Entry 6K7Y (electron microscopy, 3.60 A resolution); this record covers chains J and W of the 20 polymer chains in the assembly.

[Chain J (and W)]
Protein: Calcium uptake protein 2, mitochondrial
Source organism: Homo sapiens
Notes: chain W of this document is another copy of the same molecule, construct and numbering; everything in this record applies to it too
UniProt: Q8IYU8 (MICU2_HUMAN); residues 83-418 here = UniProt positions 83-418
Sequence (336 residues; row label = number of the first residue in the row):
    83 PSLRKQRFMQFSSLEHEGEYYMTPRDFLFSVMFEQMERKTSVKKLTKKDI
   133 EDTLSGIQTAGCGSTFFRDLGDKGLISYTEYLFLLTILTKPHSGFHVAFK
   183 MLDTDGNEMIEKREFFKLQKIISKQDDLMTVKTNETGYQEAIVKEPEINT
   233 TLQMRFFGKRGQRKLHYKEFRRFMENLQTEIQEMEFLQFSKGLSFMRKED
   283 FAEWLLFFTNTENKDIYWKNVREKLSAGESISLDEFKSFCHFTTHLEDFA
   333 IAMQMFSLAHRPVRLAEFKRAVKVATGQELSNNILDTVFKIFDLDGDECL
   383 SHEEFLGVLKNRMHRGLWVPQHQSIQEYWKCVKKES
Disordered / not traced: 212-228
Curated features (UniProtKB/Swiss-Prot):
  - binding site (Ca(2+)): D185, D187, N189, M191, E193, E196, D375, D377, D379, C381, E386
  - modified residue: S205 (Phosphoserine)
  - mutagenesis: R107 (R107E: Does not affect its ability to regulate the activity of MCU; when associated with 120-E-E-121 and R-154), R120 to K121 (Does not affect its ability to regulate the activity of MCU; when associated with E-107 and R-154), D154 (D154R: Does not affect its ability to regulate the activity of MCU; when associated with E-107 and 120-E-E-121), K172 (K172A: Does not affect interaction with MICU1), D185 (D185A: Abolishes mitochondrial Ca(2+) uptake; when associated with A-375 and A-386. In EF1(mut); decreased calcium-binding and abolished ability to interact with MICU1 when associated with K-196), E196 (E196K: In EF1(mut); decreased calcium-binding and abolished ability to interact with MICU1 when associated with A-185), K206 (K206A: Does not affect interaction with MICU2), E329 (E329A: Does not affect interaction with MICU1), Q336 (Q336A: Decreased interaction with MICU1), R352 (R352A: Abolished interaction with MICU1; R352E: Abilished interaction with MICU1 and ability to regulate the activity of MCU), D375 (D375A: Abolishes mitochondrial Ca(2+) uptake; when associated with A-185 and A-386), E386 (E386A: Abolishes mitochondrial Ca(2+) uptake; when associated with A-185 and A-375)

[How chain J and chain W interact]
Pairs across the interface - 24 pairs, chain J then chain W:
  R107(J) - S272(W)
  R107(J) - L275(W)
  R107(J) - F277(W)
  R107(J) - R279(W)
  R107(J) - D282(W)  salt bridge
  F111(J) - K273(W)
  F115(J) - K273(W)
  K121(J) - R304(W)
  T122(J) - E281(W)
  T122(J) - A309(W)
  S123(J) - A309(W)
  K125(J) - A309(W)
  S272(J) - R107(W)
  K273(J) - F111(W)
  K273(J) - F115(W)
  L275(J) - R107(W)
  F277(J) - R107(W)
  R279(J) - R107(W)
  E281(J) - T122(W)
  D282(J) - R107(W)  salt bridge
  R304(J) - K121(W)
  A309(J) - T122(W)
  A309(J) - S123(W)
  A309(J) - K125(W)
Interface residues without a listed pair, chain J (21 interface residues in all): R150, G153, W300, S308, G310
Interface residues without a listed pair, chain W (21 interface residues in all): R150, G153, W300, S308, G310

[Overview]
Chain J and chain W each contribute 21 residues to their interface; the contacts include 2 salt bridges. The
salt-bridged pair is R107(J)-D282(W). UniProt lists 11 Ca2+-binding residues and 13 mutagenesis sites on chain
J.
Chain J and chain W are both Calcium uptake protein 2, mitochondrial (Homo sapiens); the structure, Intact
human mitochondrial calcium uniporter complex with MICU1/MICU2 subunits, was determined by electron microscopy
(same publication as 6K7X).
